5ONA - chains B and C of the 3 polymer chains in the assembly; structure by X-ray diffraction, 2.70 A resolution.

[Chain B]
Molecule: CCR4-NOT transcription complex subunit 9
Organism: Homo sapiens
Reference sequence: Q92600 (CNOT9_HUMAN); numbering as in UniProt (aligned over 19-285)
Amino-acid sequence (273 residues; row label = number of the first residue in the row):
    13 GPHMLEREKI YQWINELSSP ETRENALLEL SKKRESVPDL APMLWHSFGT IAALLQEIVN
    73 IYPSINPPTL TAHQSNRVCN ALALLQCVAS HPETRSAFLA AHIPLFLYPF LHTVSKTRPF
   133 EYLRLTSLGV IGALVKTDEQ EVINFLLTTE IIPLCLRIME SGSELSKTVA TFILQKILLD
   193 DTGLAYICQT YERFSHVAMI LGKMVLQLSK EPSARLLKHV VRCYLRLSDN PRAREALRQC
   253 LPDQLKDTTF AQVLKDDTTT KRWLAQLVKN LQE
Sequence notes: expression tag (13-18)
Curated features (UniProtKB/Swiss-Prot):
  - mutagenesis: R227 (R227E: Loss of DNA binding)

[Chain C]
Molecule: Protein bag-of-marbles
Reference sequence: P22745 (BAM_DROME); residue numbers follow UniProt; this construct covers 13-36
Amino-acid sequence (24 residues; numbered 13 to 36; the number before each row is that of its first residue):
    13 DDQQLDHNFK QMEEHLALMV EGNE
Unresolved in the structure: 35-36

[Interface between chain B and chain C]
Pairs across the interface (34):
  A84(B) with L17(C), hydrophobic
  N88(B) with L17(C); N20(C), hydrogen bond
  Q98(B) with H27(C)
  R130(B) with L17(C); D18(C), salt bridge; F21(C)
  E133(B) with F21(C)
  Y134(B) with L17(C), hydrophobic; N20(C); F21(C), hydrophobic; M24(C), hydrophobic
  L137(B) with F21(C), hydrophobic; M24(C); L28(C), hydrophobic
  T138(B) with M24(C)
  G141(B) with L28(C); M31(C)
  G144(B) with M31(C)
  A145(B) with M31(C)
  K148(B) with M31(C); G34(C)
  L177(B) with E25(C); L28(C), hydrophobic
  T180(B) with V32(C)
  V181(B) with L28(C), hydrophobic; V32(C), hydrophobic
  F184(B) with M31(C); V32(C)
  R227(B) with A29(C); E33(C)
  K230(B) with E33(C), salt bridge
  H231(B) with V32(C); E33(C), salt bridge
Other interface residues (no listed pair), chain B (21 interface residues in all): L40, P131
Other interface residues (no listed pair), chain C (15 interface residues in all): D13, Q16
From the paper, about this interface:
  - specific contacts: N88(B)-N20(C) (hydrogen bond), K230(B)-E33(C) (hydrogen bond)
  - interface residues, chain B: A84(B), R130(B), Y134(B), L137(B), T138(B), G141(B), G144(B), L177(B), T180(B), V181(B), F184(B)
  - interface residues, chain C: L17(C), F21(C), M24(C), L28(C), M31(C), V32(C)
  - hot spots on chain C (mutagenesis) - L17E, M24E: abolished binding to Dm CAF40 module

[Overview]
Chain B and chain C form an interface of 21 and 15 residues respectively; the contacts include 1 hydrogen bond
and 3 salt bridges. Polar pairs include R130(B)-D18(C), K230(B)-E33(C) and H231(B)-E33(C). The paper describes
hydrogen bonds between N88(B) and N20(C) and K230(B) and E33(C). From the paper: L17E and M24E of chain C
abolish binding to Dm CAF40 module; interface residues A84(B), R130(B) and L17(C) among others.
Here chain B is CCR4-NOT transcription complex subunit 9 (Homo sapiens) and chain C is Protein bag-of-marbles.
Entry 5ONA (Drosophila Bag-of-marbles CBM peptide bound to human CAF40-CNOT1) was determined by X-ray
diffraction (same publication as 5ONB).
